PDB entry 4LUY | X-ray diffraction, 2.60 A resolution | chains A and B

Chain A (and B):
Name: Alanine racemase
Source organism: Clostridium difficile
Notes: EC 5.1.1.1; chain B of this document is another copy of the same molecule, construct and numbering; everything in this record applies to it too
UniProtKB: Q180W0 (Q180W0_CLOD6); numbering as in UniProt (aligned over 1-385)
Chain sequence (385 residues; numbered 1 to 385; the number before each row is that of its first residue):
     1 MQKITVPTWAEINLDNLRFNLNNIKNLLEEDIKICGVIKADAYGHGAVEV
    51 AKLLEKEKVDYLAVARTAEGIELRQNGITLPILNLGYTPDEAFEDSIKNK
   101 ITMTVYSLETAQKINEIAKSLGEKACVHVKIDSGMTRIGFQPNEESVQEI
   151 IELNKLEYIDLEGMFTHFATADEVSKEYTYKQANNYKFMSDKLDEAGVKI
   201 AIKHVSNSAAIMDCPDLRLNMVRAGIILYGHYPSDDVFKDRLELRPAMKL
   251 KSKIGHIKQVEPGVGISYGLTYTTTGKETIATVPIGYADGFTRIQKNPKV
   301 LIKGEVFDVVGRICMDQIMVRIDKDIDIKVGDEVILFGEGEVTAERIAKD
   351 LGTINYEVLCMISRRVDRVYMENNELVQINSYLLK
Not modelled in the structure: 1-2
Differences from the reference sequence: engineered mutation Thr-271 (Lys in Q180W0)
Modified residues: Lys-39 ((2S)-2-amino-6-[[3-hydroxy-2-methyl-5-(phosphonooxymethyl)pyridin-4-yl]methylideneamino]hexanoic acid; LLP); Lys-130 (lysine nz-carboxylic acid; KCX)
Reported in the primary citation:
  - catalytic residues: Lys-39, Tyr-268 (citing earlier work)
  - post-translational modification sites: Lys-130

How chain A and chain B interact:
Residue-residue contacts (150):
  Ile-4(A) / Glu-91(B)
  Thr-5(A) / Pro-89(B)
  Thr-5(A) / Glu-91(B)
  Thr-5(A) / Ala-92(B)
  Pro-7(A) / Arg-66(B)
  Lys-39(A) / Met-315(B)
  Lys-39(A) / Asp-316(B)
  Ala-40(A) / Ala-288(B)  hydrophobic
  Ala-40(A) / Met-315(B)  hydrophobic
  Ala-40(A) / Arg-365(B)
  Asp-41(A) / Arg-364(B)  salt bridge
  Tyr-43(A) / Met-315(B)
  Ala-65(A) / Asp-316(B)
  Ala-65(A) / Arg-365(B)
  Arg-66(A) / Pro-7(B)
  Arg-66(A) / Pro-284(B)  hydrogen bond (side chain-backbone)
  Arg-66(A) / Ile-285(B)
  Arg-66(A) / Asp-289(B)  salt bridge
  Arg-66(A) / Asp-316(B)  hydrogen bond (side chain-backbone)
  Arg-66(A) / Arg-365(B)
  Ala-68(A) / Leu-384(B)
  Glu-69(A) / Arg-365(B)  salt bridge
  Glu-69(A) / Leu-383(B)
  Ile-71(A) / Leu-384(B)  hydrophobic
  Glu-72(A) / Arg-364(B)  salt bridge
  Glu-72(A) / Leu-383(B)
  Glu-72(A) / Leu-384(B)
  Gln-75(A) / Leu-384(B)
  Gln-75(A) / Lys-385(B)  hydrogen bond (side chain-backbone)
  Tyr-87(A) / Ile-254(B)
  Tyr-87(A) / Gly-255(B)
  Tyr-87(A) / Pro-284(B)  hydrophobic
  Pro-89(A) / Thr-5(B)
  Glu-91(A) / Ile-4(B)
  Glu-91(A) / Thr-5(B)
  Glu-91(A) / Lys-253(B)  salt bridge
  Ala-92(A) / Thr-5(B)
  Tyr-106(A) / Gly-255(B)  hydrogen bond (side chain-backbone)
  Tyr-106(A) / His-256(B)
  Asp-132(A) / Lys-258(B)  salt bridge
  Gly-134(A) / Gly-265(B)
  Gly-134(A) / Leu-270(B)
  Met-135(A) / Ile-266(B)
  Met-135(A) / Ser-267(B)  hydrogen bond (backbone-backbone)
  Met-135(A) / Tyr-268(B)
  Met-135(A) / Cys-314(B)  hydrophobic
  Thr-136(A) / Lys-258(B)  hydrogen bond (backbone-side chain)
  Thr-136(A) / Val-260(B)
  Thr-136(A) / Val-264(B)
  Thr-136(A) / Gly-265(B)  hydrogen bond (side chain-backbone)
  Thr-136(A) / Ile-266(B)
  Arg-137(A) / His-256(B)
  Arg-137(A) / Lys-258(B)  hydrogen bond (backbone-side chain)
  Arg-137(A) / Thr-282(B)  hydrogen bond (backbone-side chain)
  Arg-137(A) / Cys-314(B)
  Arg-137(A) / Gln-317(B)
  Arg-137(A) / Met-319(B)
  Ile-138(A) / Gln-317(B)
  Gly-139(A) / His-256(B)
  Gln-141(A) / Lys-258(B)
  His-167(A) / Tyr-268(B)  hydrogen bond
  Phe-168(A) / Tyr-268(B)
  Ala-169(A) / Ser-267(B)
  Ala-169(A) / Tyr-268(B)
  Ala-169(A) / Gly-269(B)  hydrogen bond (backbone-backbone)
  Glu-173(A) / Gly-269(B)
  Tyr-178(A) / Leu-270(B)  hydrophobic
  Lys-253(A) / Glu-91(B)  salt bridge
  Ile-254(A) / Tyr-87(B)
  Gly-255(A) / Tyr-87(B)
  Gly-255(A) / Tyr-106(B)  hydrogen bond (backbone-side chain)
  His-256(A) / Tyr-106(B)
  His-256(A) / Gly-139(B)
  Lys-258(A) / Asp-132(B)  salt bridge
  Lys-258(A) / Thr-136(B)  hydrogen bond (side chain-backbone)
  Lys-258(A) / Arg-137(B)  hydrogen bond (side chain-backbone)
  Lys-258(A) / Gln-141(B)
  Val-264(A) / Thr-136(B)
  Gly-265(A) / Gly-134(B)
  Gly-265(A) / Met-135(B)
  Gly-265(A) / Thr-136(B)  hydrogen bond (backbone-side chain)
  Ile-266(A) / Met-135(B)
  Ile-266(A) / Thr-136(B)
  Ser-267(A) / Met-135(B)  hydrogen bond (backbone-backbone)
  Ser-267(A) / Thr-136(B)
  Ser-267(A) / Ala-169(B)
  Tyr-268(A) / Met-135(B)
  Tyr-268(A) / His-167(B)  hydrogen bond
  Tyr-268(A) / Phe-168(B)
  Tyr-268(A) / Ala-169(B)
  Gly-269(A) / Ala-169(B)  hydrogen bond (backbone-backbone)
  Gly-269(A) / Glu-173(B)
  Leu-270(A) / Thr-170(B)
  Leu-270(A) / Tyr-178(B)  hydrophobic
  Thr-282(A) / Arg-137(B)  hydrogen bond (side chain-backbone)
  Thr-282(A) / Ile-138(B)
  Pro-284(A) / Arg-66(B)  hydrogen bond (backbone-side chain)
  Pro-284(A) / Tyr-87(B)  hydrophobic
  Tyr-287(A) / Tyr-356(B)
  Tyr-287(A) / Glu-357(B)
  Ala-288(A) / Ala-40(B)  hydrophobic
  Asp-289(A) / Arg-66(B)  salt bridge
  Thr-292(A) / Glu-357(B)  hydrogen bond
  Arg-293(A) / Thr-353(B)
  Arg-293(A) / Ile-354(B)
  Arg-293(A) / Glu-357(B)  hydrogen bond (backbone-side chain)
  Ile-294(A) / Leu-351(B)  hydrophobic
  Ile-294(A) / Thr-353(B)
  Ile-294(A) / Glu-357(B)
  Cys-314(A) / Arg-137(B)  hydrogen bond
  Met-315(A) / Lys-39(B)
  Met-315(A) / Ala-40(B)  hydrophobic
  Met-315(A) / Tyr-43(B)
  Met-315(A) / Tyr-356(B)  hydrophobic
  Met-315(A) / Cys-360(B)  hydrophobic
  Asp-316(A) / Lys-39(B)
  Asp-316(A) / Ala-65(B)
  Asp-316(A) / Arg-66(B)  hydrogen bond (backbone-side chain)
  Gln-317(A) / Arg-137(B)
  Gln-317(A) / Ile-138(B)
  Met-319(A) / Thr-136(B)
  Met-319(A) / Arg-137(B)
  Leu-351(A) / Ile-294(B)  hydrophobic
  Thr-353(A) / Arg-293(B)
  Ile-354(A) / Arg-293(B)
  Tyr-356(A) / Tyr-287(B)
  Tyr-356(A) / Met-315(B)  hydrophobic
  Glu-357(A) / Tyr-287(B)
  Glu-357(A) / Thr-292(B)  hydrogen bond
  Glu-357(A) / Arg-293(B)  hydrogen bond (side chain-backbone)
  Glu-357(A) / Ile-294(B)
  Cys-360(A) / Ala-288(B)  hydrophobic
  Cys-360(A) / Met-315(B)  hydrophobic
  Arg-364(A) / Asp-41(B)  salt bridge
  Arg-364(A) / Glu-72(B)  salt bridge
  Arg-364(A) / Arg-364(B)
  Arg-364(A) / Tyr-382(B)
  Arg-365(A) / Ala-40(B)
  Arg-365(A) / Ala-65(B)
  Arg-365(A) / Arg-66(B)
  Arg-365(A) / Glu-69(B)  salt bridge
  Tyr-382(A) / Arg-364(B)
  Leu-383(A) / Ala-68(B)
  Leu-383(A) / Glu-69(B)
  Leu-383(A) / Glu-72(B)
  Leu-384(A) / Ala-68(B)
  Leu-384(A) / Ile-71(B)  hydrophobic
  Leu-384(A) / Glu-72(B)
  Leu-384(A) / Gln-75(B)
  Lys-385(A) / Gln-75(B)  hydrogen bond (backbone-side chain)
Other interface residues (no listed pair), chain A (76 interface residues in all): Val-6, Lys-130, Thr-170, Ile-285, Gly-331, Gly-352, Met-361
Other interface residues (no listed pair), chain B (78 interface residues in all): Lys-130, Gly-286, Val-330, Gly-331, Gly-352, Met-361

Summary:
Chain A and chain B form an interface of 76 and 78 residues respectively, with 27 hydrogen bonds and 12 salt
bridges. Polar pairs include Asp-41(A)/Arg-364(B), Arg-66(A)/Asp-289(B) and Glu-69(A)/Arg-365(B). The paper
reports catalytic residues Lys-39(A) and Tyr-268(A); a modification site at Lys-130(A).
Chain A and chain B are both Alanine racemase (Clostridium difficile); the structure, Crystal structure of
CdALR mutant K 271 T, was determined by X-ray diffraction, deposited together with 4LUS and 4LUT.
